PDB entry 7DQD | X-ray diffraction, 3.38 A resolution | chains C and D of the 6 polymer chains in the assembly

== Chain C ==
Molecule: V-type sodium ATPase catalytic subunit A
Source organism: Enterococcus hirae (strain ATCC 9790 / DSM 20160 / JCM 8729 / LMG 6399 / NBRC 3181 / NCIMB 6459 / NCDO 1258)
Notes: EC 7.2.2.1
Reference sequence: Q08636 (NTPA_ENTHA); residue numbers follow UniProt; this construct covers 1-593
Sequence (600 residues; each row starts with the number of its first residue; numbers below 1 keep their minus sign (Gly-6 is residue -6)):
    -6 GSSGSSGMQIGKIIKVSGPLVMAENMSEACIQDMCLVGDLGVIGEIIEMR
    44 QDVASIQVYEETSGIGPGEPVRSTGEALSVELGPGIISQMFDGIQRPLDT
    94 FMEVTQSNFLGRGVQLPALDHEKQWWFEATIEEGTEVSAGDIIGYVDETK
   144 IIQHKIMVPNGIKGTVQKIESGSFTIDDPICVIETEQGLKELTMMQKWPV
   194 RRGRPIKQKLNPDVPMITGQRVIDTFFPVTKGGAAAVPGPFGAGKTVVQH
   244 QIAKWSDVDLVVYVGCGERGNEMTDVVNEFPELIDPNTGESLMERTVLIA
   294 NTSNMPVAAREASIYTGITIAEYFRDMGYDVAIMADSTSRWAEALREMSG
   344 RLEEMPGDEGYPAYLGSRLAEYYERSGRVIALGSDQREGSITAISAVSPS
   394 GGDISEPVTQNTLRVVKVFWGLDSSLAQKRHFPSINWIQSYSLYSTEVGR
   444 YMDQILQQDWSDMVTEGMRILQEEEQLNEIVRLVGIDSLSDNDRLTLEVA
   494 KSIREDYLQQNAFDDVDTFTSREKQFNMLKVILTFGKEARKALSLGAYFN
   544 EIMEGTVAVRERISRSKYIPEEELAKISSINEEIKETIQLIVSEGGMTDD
Not modelled in the structure: -6 to 0, 585-593
Differences from the reference sequence: expression tag (-6 to 0); engineered mutation Cys23 (Ser in Q08636)
Swiss-Prot annotation at these positions:
  - binding site (ATP): Gly232 to Thr239
Ion coordination: Mg2+: Thr239, Glu261, Glu265 (together with AMP-PNP)
Small-molecule neighbours: AMP-PNP (ANP; phosphoaminophosphonic acid-adenylate ester): Pro233, Phe234, Gly235, Ala236, Gly237, Lys238, Thr239, Val240, Arg262, Glu265, Phe425, Pro426, Gln503, Asn504, Ala505

== Chain D ==
Molecule: V-type sodium ATPase subunit B
Source organism: Enterococcus hirae (strain ATCC 9790 / DSM 20160 / JCM 8729 / LMG 6399 / NBRC 3181 / NCIMB 6459 / NCDO 1258)
Reference sequence: Q08637 (NTPB_ENTHA); residues 1-458 here = UniProt positions 1-458
Sequence (465 residues; each row starts with the number of its first residue; numbers below 1 keep their minus sign (Gly-6 is residue -6)):
    -6 GSSGSSGMIKEYRTIKEVVGPLMAVEKVSGVKYEELIEVRMQNGEIRRGQ
    44 VLEVQEDKAMVQIFEGTSGICLKNSSVRFLGHPLQLGVSEDMIGRVFDGL
    94 GRPKDNGPEILPEKYLDINGEVINPIARDYPDEFIQTGISAIDHLNTLVR
   144 GQKLPVFSGSGLPHKELAAQIARQATVLDSSDDFAVVFAAIGITFEEAEF
   194 FMEDFRQTGAIDRSVMFMNLANDPAIERIATPRMALTAAEYLAYEKGMHV
   244 LVIMTDMTNYAEALREISAARREVPGRRGYPGYLYTNLATLFERAGRIRG
   294 LKGSVTQIPILTMPEDDKTHPIPDLTGYITEGQIILTRELYKSGIQPPID
   344 VLPSLSRLKDKGTGAGKTREDHAATMNQLFAAYAQGKQAKELAVVLGESA
   394 LSDIDKIYAKFAERFENEYVNQGFYTNRTITETLDLGWELLAMLPRTELK
   444 RIKDDLLDKYLPEGK
Not modelled in the structure: -6 to 4, 443, 453-458
Differences from the reference sequence: expression tag (-6 to 0); engineered mutation Cys64 (Asn in Q08637)

== How chain C and chain D interact ==
Cross-chain cystine bridges: Cys23(C)-Cys64(D)
Contacting residue pairs (65):
  Ser20(C) - Leu65(D)
  Ser20(C) - Lys66(D)
  Glu21(C) - Cys64(D)  hydrogen bond (backbone-side chain)
  Ala22(C) - Cys64(D)
  Cys23(C) - Ile63(D)
  Cys23(C) - Cys64(D)  disulfide
  Ile24(C) - Val11(D)  hydrophobic
  Ile24(C) - Thr60(D)
  Ile24(C) - Gly62(D)  hydrogen bond (backbone-backbone)
  Ile24(C) - Ile63(D)  hydrogen bond (backbone-backbone)
  Gln25(C) - Thr60(D)
  Gln25(C) - Ser61(D)  hydrogen bond
  Glu41(C) - Val11(D)
  Glu41(C) - Val12(D)
  Glu41(C) - Gly13(D)
  Met42(C) - Val11(D)  hydrogen bond (backbone-backbone)
  Met42(C) - Leu65(D)  hydrophobic
  Arg43(C) - Glu10(D)
  Arg43(C) - Val12(D)
  Gln44(C) - Lys9(D)  hydrogen bond (backbone-backbone)
  Gln44(C) - Leu65(D)
  Lys202(C) - Phe188(D)
  Asn204(C) - Glu189(D)
  Asn204(C) - Glu192(D)
  Pro205(C) - Glu189(D)
  Gly225(C) - Glu189(D)
  Glu346(C) - Arg265(D)  hydrogen bond (backbone-side chain)
  Glu347(C) - Arg265(D)
  Met348(C) - Ala262(D)
  Met348(C) - Arg265(D)
  Met348(C) - Glu266(D)
  Asp351(C) - Arg258(D)  salt bridge
  Asp351(C) - Gly272(D)
  Ala356(C) - Glu259(D)
  Ala356(C) - Ala262(D)  hydrophobic
  Tyr357(C) - Glu259(D)
  Ser360(C) - Arg221(D)
  Ser360(C) - Glu259(D)
  Ala363(C) - Ala214(D)  hydrophobic
  Glu367(C) - Thr187(D)
  Glu367(C) - Phe188(D)  hydrogen bond (side chain-backbone)
  Glu367(C) - Asn215(D)
  Ser398(C) - Glu308(D)  hydrogen bond
  Gln403(C) - Pro307(D)
  Gln403(C) - Glu308(D)  hydrogen bond (side chain-backbone)
  Leu406(C) - Ser153(D)
  Arg407(C) - Thr187(D)
  Arg407(C) - Thr251(D)
  Arg407(C) - Asn252(D)
  Arg407(C) - Glu255(D)
  Val408(C) - Thr187(D)
  Lys410(C) - Lys158(D)
  Lys410(C) - Thr187(D)
  Lys410(C) - Glu189(D)
  Lys410(C) - Glu190(D)
  Trp430(C) - Lys335(D)  hydrogen bond (backbone-side chain)
  Ile431(C) - Lys335(D)  hydrogen bond (backbone-side chain)
  Ser433(C) - Lys335(D)
  Tyr434(C) - Ser153(D)
  Tyr434(C) - Gly154(D)
  Tyr437(C) - Glu189(D)  hydrogen bond
  Gln465(C) - Lys335(D)  hydrogen bond (side chain-backbone)
  Ile473(C) - Val387(D)
  Ile473(C) - Val388(D)
  Leu476(C) - Val388(D)
Other interface residues (no listed pair), chain C (43 interface residues in all): Ile40, Leu203, Gly350, Glu364, Ile397, Gln432
Other interface residues (no listed pair), chain D (44 interface residues in all): Gln35, Asn67, Pro268, Arg271, Thr305, Arg331, Ser336

== Overview ==
43 residues of chain C and 44 residues of chain D are in contact; the contacts include 1 disulfide bond, 14
hydrogen bonds and 1 salt bridge. Polar contacts include Asp351(C)-Arg258(D), Glu21(C)-Cys64(D) and
Gln25(C)-Ser61(D). Ligands of chain C: AMP-PNP.
Chain C is V-type sodium ATPase catalytic subunit A and chain D is V-type sodium ATPase subunit B, both from
Enterococcus hirae (strain ATCC 9790 / DSM 20160 / JCM 8729 / LMG 6399 / NBRC 3181 / NCIMB 6459 / NCDO 1258);
the structure, Crystal structure of the AMP-PNP-bound mutant A(S23C)3B(N64C)3 complex from enterococcus hirae
V-ATPase, was determined by X-ray diffraction.
